PDB entry 9H4S | X-ray diffraction, 2.02 A resolution | chains A and H of the 3 polymer chains in the assembly

Chain A:
Protein: Zona pellucida sperm-binding protein 2
Source organism: Mus musculus
UniProt: P20239 (ZP2_MOUSE); residue numbers follow UniProt; this construct covers 35-138
Sequence (112 residues; numbered 35 to 146; the number before each row is that of its first residue):
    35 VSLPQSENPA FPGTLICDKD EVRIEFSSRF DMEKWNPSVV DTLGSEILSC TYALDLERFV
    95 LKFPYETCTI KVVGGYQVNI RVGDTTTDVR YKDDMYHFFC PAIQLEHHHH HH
Not modelled in the structure: 35-36, 139-146
Construct notes: engineered mutation Ser83 (Asn in P20239); expression tag (139-146)
Disulfide bonds: Cys51-Cys134, Cys84-Cys102

Chain H:
Protein: Heavy chain variable (VH) domain of anti-ZP2 monoclonal antibody IE-3
Source organism: Rattus norvegicus
Notes: antibody fragment or engineered binder
Sequence (123 residues; each row starts with the number of its first residue):
    17 ETGQVQLQQS GAELVKPGSS VKISCKASGY TFTSDDMHWI KQQPGNGLEW IGWIYPGNDD
    77 TKYNQKFNGK ATLTADKSSS TVYMQLSSLT SEDSAVYFCA RGDLNYGGSM DAWGQGTSVT
   137 VSS
Not modelled in the structure: 17-19
Disulfide bonds: Cys41-Cys115

Interface between chain A and chain H:
Contacting residue pairs (11; chain A residue first):
  Asp122(A) - Asn121(H)
  Asp122(A) - Gly123(H)
  Val123(A) - Leu120(H)  hydrophobic
  Val123(A) - Gly123(H)
  Tyr125(A) - Asp52(H)  hydrogen bond
  Tyr125(A) - His54(H)  hydrogen bond
  Tyr125(A) - Trp69(H)
  Tyr125(A) - Gly123(H)
  Tyr125(A) - Gly124(H)
  Lys126(A) - Asp52(H)  salt bridge
  Lys126(A) - Trp69(H)
Interface residues without a listed pair, chain H (8 interface residues in all): Tyr71

In short:
4 residues of chain A and 8 residues of chain H are in contact, with 2 hydrogen bonds and 1 salt bridge. Polar
pairs include Lys126(A)-Asp52(H), Tyr125(A)-Asp52(H) and Tyr125(A)-His54(H).
Here chain A is Zona pellucida sperm-binding protein 2 (Mus musculus) and chain H is Heavy chain variable (VH)
domain of anti-ZP2 monoclonal antibody IE-3 (Rattus norvegicus). Entry 9H4S (Structure of
fertilization-blocking monoclonal antibody IE-3 VHVL bound to the ZP-N1 domain of mouse ZP2 (crystal ...) was
determined by X-ray diffraction (same publication as 9H4R).
